PDB entry 7AYE | X-ray diffraction, 2.95 A resolution | chains A and B

Chain A:
Name: Isoform 11 of E3 ubiquitin-protein ligase Mdm2
Source organism: Homo sapiens
Notes: EC 2.3.2.27
Reference sequence: Q00987 (MDM2_HUMAN), isoform Q00987-11; residues 3-111 here correspond to UniProt positions 23-131 (UniProt number = residue number + 20)
Sequence (114 residues; numbered 0 to 113; the number before each row is that of its first residue; numbering starts at 0):
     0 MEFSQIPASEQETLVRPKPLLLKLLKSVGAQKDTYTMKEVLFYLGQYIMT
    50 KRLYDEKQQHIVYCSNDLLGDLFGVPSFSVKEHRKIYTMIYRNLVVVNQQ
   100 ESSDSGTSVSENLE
Unresolved in the structure: 0-10, 97-113
Sequence notes: initiating methionine (0); expression tag (1-2, 112-113)

Chain B:
Name: Thiol:disulfide interchange protein DsbD
Source organism: Shigella dysenteriae Sd197
Notes: EC 1.8.1.8
Reference sequence: Q328D2 (DSBD_SHIDS); residues 2-129 here correspond to UniProt positions 438-565 (UniProt number = residue number + 436)
Sequence (137 residues; numbered 1 to 137; the number before each row is that of its first residue):
     1 MATHTAQTQTHLNFTQIKTAFALYWALLEAQGKPVMLDLYADWCVACKEF
    51 EKYTFSDPQVQKALADTVLLQANVTANDAQDVALLKHLNVLGLPTILFFD
   101 GQGQEHPQARVTGFMDAETFSAHLRDRQPLEHHHHHH
Unresolved in the structure: 1-9, 129-137
Sequence notes: initiating methionine (1); engineered mutation A20 (Val456 in Q328D2), F21 (Asp457 in Q328D2), A22 (Glu458 in Q328D2), Y24 (Asn460 in Q328D2), W25 (Gln461 in Q328D2), L28 (Val464 in Q328D2), Q31 (Lys467 in Q328D2); expression tag (130-137)
Disulfides: C44-C47

Interface between chain A and chain B:
Pairs across the interface (28; chain A residue first):
  L40(A) - W25(B)  hydrogen bond (backbone-side chain)
  L40(A) - E29(B)
  F41(A) - E29(B)  hydrogen bond (backbone-side chain)
  L43(A) - W25(B)  hydrophobic
  G44(A) - F21(B)
  G44(A) - W25(B)
  I47(A) - F21(B)  hydrophobic
  I47(A) - W25(B)  hydrophobic
  M48(A) - F21(B)  hydrophobic
  Y53(A) - T19(B)
  Y53(A) - F21(B)  hydrophobic
  E55(A) - Q80(B)  hydrogen bond
  Q58(A) - T19(B)
  Q58(A) - A20(B)  hydrogen bond (side chain-backbone)
  Q58(A) - F21(B)  hydrogen bond (side chain-backbone)
  Q58(A) - Q80(B)
  H59(A) - Y24(B)
  V79(A) - Y24(B)
  V79(A) - W25(B)  hydrophobic
  K80(A) - Y24(B)
  H82(A) - L27(B)
  H82(A) - L28(B)
  H82(A) - Q31(B)  hydrogen bond
  H82(A) - Q102(B)  hydrogen bond (side chain-backbone)
  I85(A) - L28(B)  hydrophobic
  Y86(A) - L28(B)  hydrogen bond (side chain-backbone)
  Y86(A) - E29(B)
  Y86(A) - Q31(B)
Also at the interface, not in a pair above, chain A (19 interface residues in all): E11, K37, V61, R83
Also at the interface, not in a pair above, chain B (13 interface residues in all): K33, G103

In short:
19 residues of chain A and 13 residues of chain B are in contact, with 8 hydrogen bonds. Among the polar pairs
are L40(A)-W25(B), F41(A)-E29(B) and E55(A)-Q80(B).
Chain A is Isoform 11 of E3 ubiquitin-protein ligase Mdm2 (Homo sapiens) and chain B is Thiol:disulfide
interchange protein DsbD (Shigella dysenteriae Sd197); the structure, Crystal structure of the computationally
designed chemically disruptable heterodimer LD6-MDM2, was determined by X-ray diffraction.
